PDB entry 8T4L | electron microscopy, 3.20 A resolution | chains D and I of the 18 polymer chains in the assembly

== Chain D ==
Molecule: RM20A3 light chain Fv
Source organism: Macaca mulatta
Amino-acid sequence (128 residues; each row starts with the number of its first residue; note: 1 number in that range is skipped by the numbering (no residue carries it; nothing is unmodelled there); a row labelled like 27A-27C holds insertion residues (27A, then the next letters in order)):
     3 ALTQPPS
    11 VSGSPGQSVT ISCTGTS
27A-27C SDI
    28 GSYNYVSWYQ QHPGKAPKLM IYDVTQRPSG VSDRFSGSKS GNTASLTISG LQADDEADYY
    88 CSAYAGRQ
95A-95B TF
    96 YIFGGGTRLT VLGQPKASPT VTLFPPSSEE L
Disordered / not traced: 105-126
Cystine bridges: Cys23-Cys88

== Chain I ==
Molecule: MD65 N332-GT5 SOSIP gp41
Source organism: Human immunodeficiency virus 1
Amino-acid sequence (153 residues; numbered 512 to 664; the number before each row is that of its first residue):
   512 AAGIGASSDG FLGAAGSTMG AASMTLTVQA RNLLSGIVQQ QSNLLRAPEP QQHLLKDTHW
   572 GIKQLQARVL AVEHYLRDQQ LLGIWGCSGK LICCTNVPWN SSWSNRNLSE IWDNMTWLQW
   632 DKEISNYTQI IYGLLEESQN QQEKNEQDLL ALD
Disordered / not traced: 512-520, 547-571
Cystine bridges: Cys598-Cys604
Glycans and other covalent adducts: N-acetylglucosamine (NAG) linked to Asn611

== How chain D and chain I interact ==
Contacting residue pairs (5):
  Tyr30(D) with Asp664(I), hydrogen bond (side chain-backbone)
  Tyr91(D) with Asp664(I), hydrogen bond (side chain-backbone)
  Arg94(D) with Leu660(I), hydrogen bond (side chain-backbone); Leu663(I), hydrogen bond (side chain-backbone)
  Phe95B(D) with Leu663(I), hydrophobic
Also at the interface, not in a pair above, chain I (4 interface residues in all): Leu661

== In short ==
Chain D and chain I each contribute 4 residues to their interface, with 4 hydrogen bonds. Polar contacts
include Tyr30(D)-Asp664(I), Tyr91(D)-Asp664(I) and Arg94(D)-Leu660(I). Covalently linked N-acetylglucosamine:
at Asn611(I).
Here chain D is RM20A3 light chain Fv (Macaca mulatta) and chain I is MD65 N332-GT5 SOSIP gp41 (Human
immunodeficiency virus 1). Entry 8T4L (MD65 N332-GT5 SOSIP in complex with RM_N332_07 Fab and RM20A3 Fab) was
determined by electron microscopy together with 8T49, 8T4B, 8T4D and 8T4K from the same study.
